Entry 4ZM1 (X-ray diffraction, 2.55 A resolution); this record covers chains B and C of the 3 polymer chains in the assembly.

== Chain B (and C) ==
Protein: Chain length determinant protein
From: Shigella flexneri
Notes: chain C of this document is another copy of the same molecule, construct and numbering; everything in this record applies to it too
UniProt: P37792 (WZZB_SHIFL); residues 4-241 here correspond to UniProt positions 54-291 (UniProt number = residue number + 50)
Amino-acid sequence (243 residues; each row starts with the number of its first residue):
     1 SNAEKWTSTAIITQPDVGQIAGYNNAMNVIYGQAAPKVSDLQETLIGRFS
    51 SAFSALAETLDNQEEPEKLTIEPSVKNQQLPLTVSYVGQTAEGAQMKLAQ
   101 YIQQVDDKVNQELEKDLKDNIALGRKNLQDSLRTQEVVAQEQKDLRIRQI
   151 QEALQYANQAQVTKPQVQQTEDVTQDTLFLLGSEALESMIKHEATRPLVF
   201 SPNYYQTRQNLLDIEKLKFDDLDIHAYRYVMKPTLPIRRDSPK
Unresolved in the structure: 1-2, 241-243 (chain C: 1-4, 64-67, 241-243)
Construct notes: expression tag (1-3, 242-243)
From the paper describing this entry:
  - mutagenesis - A57P (2-3 fold): decreased binding to COPS
  - mutagenesis - A57P: decreased growth in response to colicin E2

== Interface between chain B and chain C ==
Pairs across the interface - 97 pairs, chain B then chain C:
  Y31(B) - V17(C)
  A34(B) - K37(C)  hydrogen bond (backbone-side chain)
  A35(B) - K37(C)  hydrogen bond (backbone-side chain)
  R48(B) - D16(C)  salt bridge
  R48(B) - R228(C)
  S51(B) - P81(C)
  S51(B) - V230(C)
  A52(B) - V230(C)
  S54(B) - I11(C)
  S54(B) - V75(C)
  A55(B) - I11(C)
  A55(B) - V230(C)  hydrophobic
  A55(B) - M231(C)
  E58(B) - T9(C)
  E58(B) - M231(C)
  T59(B) - M231(C)
  N62(B) - L235(C)  hydrogen bond (side chain-backbone)
  N62(B) - P236(C)
  N62(B) - I237(C)  hydrogen bond (side chain-backbone)
  Q63(B) - I237(C)
  Q63(B) - R238(C)  hydrogen bond (backbone-side chain)
  E64(B) - R238(C)  hydrogen bond (backbone-side chain)
  P73(B) - K76(C)
  P73(B) - N77(C)
  N77(B) - N77(C)
  Q78(B) - N77(C)
  Q79(B) - N77(C)
  Q79(B) - Q78(C)
  D116(B) - D16(C)
  D116(B) - V17(C)
  D119(B) - V17(C)
  D119(B) - G18(C)
  N120(B) - V17(C)
  L123(B) - V17(C)  hydrophobic
  L123(B) - A21(C)
  L123(B) - N24(C)
  N127(B) - N25(C)
  N127(B) - N28(C)  hydrogen bond
  D130(B) - N25(C)
  R133(B) - Q209(C)
  R133(B) - D213(C)  salt bridge
  T134(B) - Q209(C)
  T134(B) - D213(C)
  V137(B) - Q209(C)
  V138(B) - Y205(C)  hydrophobic
  V138(B) - Q206(C)
  E141(B) - Y205(C)
  E141(B) - R208(C)  salt bridge
  Q142(B) - F200(C)
  Q142(B) - S201(C)
  Q142(B) - P202(C)
  L145(B) - P197(C)  hydrophobic
  L145(B) - L198(C)
  L145(B) - Y205(C)
  Q149(B) - P197(C)
  Q149(B) - V199(C)
  E152(B) - H192(C)
  E152(B) - T195(C)  hydrogen bond
  E152(B) - R196(C)
  E152(B) - P197(C)
  Q155(B) - S188(C)  hydrogen bond (backbone-side chain)
  Q155(B) - H192(C)  hydrogen bond
  Y156(B) - S188(C)
  Y156(B) - M189(C)  hydrophobic
  Q159(B) - E184(C)  hydrogen bond (side chain-backbone)
  Q159(B) - E187(C)
  Q159(B) - S188(C)  hydrogen bond
  A160(B) - E184(C)
  V162(B) - P165(C)
  Q166(B) - V167(C)
  V167(B) - V167(C)
  V167(B) - Q168(C)
  V167(B) - T170(C)
  Q168(B) - Q168(C)  hydrogen bond (backbone-backbone)
  Q169(B) - Q168(C)
  Q169(B) - Q169(C)
  Q169(B) - T170(C)
  Q169(B) - E171(C)
  T170(B) - T170(C)
  T170(B) - E171(C)
  E171(B) - T170(C)
  E171(B) - E171(C)
  D172(B) - T170(C)
  Q175(B) - R196(C)
  Q175(B) - P197(C)
  D176(B) - R146(C)  salt bridge
  D176(B) - I150(C)
  D176(B) - L181(C)
  D176(B) - M189(C)
  D176(B) - R196(C)  salt bridge
  T177(B) - V173(C)
  F179(B) - P165(C)  hydrophobic
  F179(B) - L181(C)  hydrophobic
  F179(B) - G182(C)
  F179(B) - A185(C)  hydrophobic
  L180(B) - P165(C)  hydrophobic
  L180(B) - V167(C)  hydrophobic
Interface residues without a listed pair, chain B (61 interface residues in all): Q33, P36, G47, S50, P66, I71, E72, L80, L82, E112, R148, V173
Interface residues without a listed pair, chain C (60 interface residues in all): V38, S74, K164, L178, K191, N210, K216, T234

== In short ==
61 residues of chain B and 60 residues of chain C are in contact; the contacts include 13 hydrogen bonds and 5
salt bridges. Among the polar pairs are R48(B)-D16(C), R133(B)-D213(C) and E141(B)-R208(C). The paper reports
that A57P of chain B reduces binding to COPS; A57P of chain B reduces growth in response to colicin E2.
Chain B and chain C are both Chain length determinant protein (Shigella flexneri); the structure, Shigella
flexneri lipopolysaccharide O-antigen chain-length regulator WzzBSF - wild type, was determined by X-ray
diffraction together with 4ZM5 from the same study.
